PDB entry 7O4R | X-ray diffraction, 2.79 A resolution | chains C and D of the 4 polymer chains in the assembly

Chain C (and D):
Name: Putative acyltransferase Rv0859
Organism: Mycobacterium tuberculosis (strain ATCC 25618 / H37Rv)
Notes: EC 2.3.1.-; chain D of this document is another copy of the same molecule, construct and numbering; everything in this record applies to it too
UniProtKB: O53871 (Y0859_MYCTU); residue numbers follow UniProt; this construct covers 1-403
Amino-acid sequence (403 residues; each row starts with the number of its first residue):
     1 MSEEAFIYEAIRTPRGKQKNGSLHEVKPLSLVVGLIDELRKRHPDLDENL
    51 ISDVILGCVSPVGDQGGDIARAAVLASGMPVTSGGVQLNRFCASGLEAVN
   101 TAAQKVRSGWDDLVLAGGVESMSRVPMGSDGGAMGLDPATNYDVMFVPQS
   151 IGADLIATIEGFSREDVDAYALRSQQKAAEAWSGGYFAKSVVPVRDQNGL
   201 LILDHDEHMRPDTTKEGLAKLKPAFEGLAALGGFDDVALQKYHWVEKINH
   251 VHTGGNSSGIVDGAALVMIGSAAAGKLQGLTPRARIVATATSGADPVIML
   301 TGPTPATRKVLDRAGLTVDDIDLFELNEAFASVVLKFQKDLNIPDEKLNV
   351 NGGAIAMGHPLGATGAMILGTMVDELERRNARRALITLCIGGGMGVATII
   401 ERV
Disordered / not traced: 1 (chain D: 1, 297-303, 390-392)
Residues lining bound ligands:
  - coenzyme A (COA), molecule 1: Lys19, Cys92, Met127, Gln149, Gln175, His208, Arg210, Thr213, Gly217, Leu218, Leu221, Ala224, Phe225, Thr253, Gly254, Gly255, Ser257, Ser258, Gly259, Ile260, Ala329, Phe330, His359, Leu361
  - coenzyme A (COA), molecule 2: Ile159, Glu160, Tyr242, His243, Trp244, Ile298, Thr301, Lys336, Asp340
Reported in the primary citation:
  - binding site for coenzyme A: Trp244, Lys336
  - catalytic residues: Cys92, His359 (citing earlier work)

How chain C and chain D interact:
Residue-residue contacts (112):
  Ser2(C) with Ser2(D), hydrogen bond (backbone-side chain)
  Lys27(C) with Asp137(D), salt bridge
  Leu29(C) with Ala133(D), hydrophobic; Thr140(D)
  Ser52(C) with Thr291(D)
  Asp53(C) with Arg90(D), salt bridge
  Pro61(C) with Pro61(D), hydrophobic; Asp130(D)
  Val62(C) with Val62(D), hydrophobic; Asp130(D)
  Gly63(C) with Asp130(D), hydrogen bond (backbone-backbone); Gly131(D); Gly132(D), hydrogen bond (backbone-backbone)
  Gly66(C) with Asp130(D); Gly131(D); Gly132(D); Ala133(D)
  Gly67(C) with Phe91(D); Asp130(D), hydrogen bond (backbone-side chain); Gly131(D)
  Asp68(C) with Asn89(D); Arg90(D); Phe91(D)
  Arg71(C) with Gly393(D); Met394(D)
  Ala72(C) with Met134(D), hydrophobic
  Leu75(C) with Met134(D), hydrophobic; Val144(D)
  Val81(C) with Ala294(D); Pro296(D), hydrophobic; Gly393(D)
  Thr82(C) with Ser292(D); Gly293(D)
  Gly84(C) with Arg90(D); Met394(D)
  Gly85(C) with Arg90(D); Met394(D)
  Val86(C) with Asn89(D); Arg90(D)
  Gln87(C) with Gln87(D), hydrogen bond; Leu88(D); Asn89(D), hydrogen bond (backbone-backbone)
  Leu88(C) with Gln87(D); Leu88(D), hydrophobic
  Asn89(C) with Asp68(D); Val86(D); Gln87(D), hydrogen bond (backbone-backbone)
  Arg90(C) with Asp53(D), salt bridge; Asp68(D); Gly84(D); Gly85(D); Val86(D)
  Phe91(C) with Gly67(D); Asp68(D)
  Glu97(C) with Lys105(D), salt bridge
  Thr101(C) with Thr101(D); Lys105(D)
  Gln104(C) with Gln104(D); Lys105(D), hydrogen bond; Ser108(D), hydrogen bond; Trp110(D); Asp111(D), hydrogen bond
  Lys105(C) with Glu97(D), salt bridge; Thr101(D); Gln104(D), hydrogen bond
  Arg107(C) with Ser108(D), hydrogen bond (side chain-backbone); Trp110(D)
  Ser108(C) with Gln104(D); Arg107(D), hydrogen bond (backbone-side chain)
  Trp110(C) with Gln104(D); Arg107(D); Ile286(D), hydrophobic; Val287(D); Ala288(D), hydrophobic; Thr289(D); Arg313(D), hydrogen bond (backbone-side chain)
  Asp111(C) with Gln104(D), hydrogen bond
  Asp112(C) with Arg313(D), salt bridge
  Asp130(C) with Pro61(D); Val62(D); Gly63(D), hydrogen bond (backbone-backbone); Gly66(D); Gly67(D), hydrogen bond (side chain-backbone)
  Gly131(C) with Gly67(D)
  Gly132(C) with Gly63(D), hydrogen bond (backbone-backbone); Gly66(D)
  Ala133(C) with Leu29(D), hydrophobic
  Met134(C) with Gly67(D); Ala72(D), hydrophobic; Leu75(D), hydrophobic
  Asp137(C) with Lys27(D), salt bridge
  Ala139(C) with Lys27(D)
  Thr140(C) with Leu29(D)
  Val144(C) with Leu75(D), hydrophobic
  Ile286(C) with Trp110(D), hydrophobic
  Val287(C) with Trp110(D)
  Ala288(C) with Trp110(D), hydrophobic
  Thr289(C) with Trp110(D)
  Thr291(C) with Ser52(D); Asp111(D)
  Ser292(C) with Thr82(D)
  Gly293(C) with Thr82(D)
  Ala294(C) with Val81(D)
  Pro296(C) with Val81(D)
  Arg313(C) with Trp110(D), hydrogen bond (side chain-backbone)
  Gly392(C) with Arg71(D), hydrogen bond (backbone-side chain); Val81(D)
  Gly393(C) with Arg71(D); Val81(D)
  Met394(C) with Arg71(D); Gly84(D); Gly85(D)
Interface residues without a listed pair, chain C (62 interface residues in all): Asp64, Ala76, Ala103, Gly109, Asp295, Lys309, Gly391
Interface residues without a listed pair, chain D (57 interface residues in all): Ala76, Gly109, Asp112, Leu136, Lys309

Overview:
62 residues of chain C and 57 residues of chain D are in contact; the contacts include 20 hydrogen bonds and 7
salt bridges. Polar pairs include Lys27(C)-Asp137(D), Asp53(C)-Arg90(D) and Glu97(C)-Lys105(D). Chain C binds
coenzyme A. The paper reports catalytic residues Cys92(C) and His359(C); a binding site for coenzyme A at
Trp244(C) and Lys336(C).
Chain C and chain D are both Putative acyltransferase Rv0859 (Mycobacterium tuberculosis (strain ATCC 25618 /
H37Rv)); the structure, Structure of Mycobacterium tuberculosis beta-oxidation trifunctional enzyme with
Coenzyme A bound at the thiolase active sites ..., was determined by X-ray diffraction, deposited together
with 7O1G, 7O1I, 7O1J, 7O1K, 7O1L, 7O1M and 4 further entries.
